6AO4 - chain A; structure by X-ray diffraction, 2.90 A resolution.

[Chain A]
Molecule: Gasdermin-D
Organism: Homo sapiens
UniProtKB: P57764 (GSDMD_HUMAN); residues 277-484 here = UniProt positions 277-484
Amino-acid sequence (209 residues; row label = number of the first residue in the row):
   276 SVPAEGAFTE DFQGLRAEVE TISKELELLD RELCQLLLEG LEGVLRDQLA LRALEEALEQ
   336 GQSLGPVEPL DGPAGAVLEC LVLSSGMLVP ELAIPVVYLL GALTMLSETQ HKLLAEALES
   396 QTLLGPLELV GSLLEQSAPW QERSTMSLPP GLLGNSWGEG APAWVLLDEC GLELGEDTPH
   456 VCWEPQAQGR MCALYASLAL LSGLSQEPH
Not modelled in the structure: 276-283, 335-340, 482-484
Sequence notes: expression tag (276)
UniProt features mapped onto this chain:
  - region: Val277 to Thr296 (Linker helix loop)
  - site: Leu290, Arg291 (Cleavage)
  - modified residue (S-(2-succinyl)cysteine): Cys309, Cys467
  - glycosylation: Ser338 (O-linked (GlcNAc) serine)
  - mutagenesis: Val277 to Thr296 (Constitutively active mutant; promotes activation of pyroptosis), Phe283 (F283A/R: Constitutively active mutant; promotes activation of pyroptosis; F283Y: No effect), Gln288 to Arg291 (Abolished generation of the Gasdermin-D, p40 chain and ability to promote secretion of IL33), Leu290 (L290D: Spontaneous pyroptosis-inducing activity), Leu304 to Leu308 (Impairs interaction with CASP1 and CASP4 and subsequent cleavage), Gln335 (Q335A: Does not affect cleavage by enterovirus 71 (EV71) Protease 3C), Ser338 (S338A: Abolished O-GlcNAcylation, leading to increased association with CASP4), Val364 to Leu367 (Impairs interaction with CASP1 and CASP4 and subsequent cleavage), Tyr373 (Y373D: Spontaneous pyroptosis-inducing activity), Ala377 (A377D: Spontaneous pyroptosis-inducing activity)

[In short]
Curated annotation (UniProt) lists 18 mutagenesis sites.
Chain A is Gasdermin-D (Homo sapiens); the structure, Crystal structure of the human gasdermin D C-terminal
domain, was determined by X-ray diffraction (same publication as 6AO3).
